Entry 3VR2 (X-ray diffraction, 2.80 A resolution); this record covers chains B and F of the 6 polymer chains in the assembly.

Chain B:
Molecule: V-type sodium ATPase catalytic subunit A
Source organism: Enterococcus hirae
Notes: EC 3.6.3.15
UniProtKB: Q08636 (NTPA_ENTHR); numbering as in UniProt (aligned over 1-593)
Chain sequence (600 residues; row label = number of the first residue in the row; numbers below 1 keep their minus sign (Gly-6 is residue -6)):
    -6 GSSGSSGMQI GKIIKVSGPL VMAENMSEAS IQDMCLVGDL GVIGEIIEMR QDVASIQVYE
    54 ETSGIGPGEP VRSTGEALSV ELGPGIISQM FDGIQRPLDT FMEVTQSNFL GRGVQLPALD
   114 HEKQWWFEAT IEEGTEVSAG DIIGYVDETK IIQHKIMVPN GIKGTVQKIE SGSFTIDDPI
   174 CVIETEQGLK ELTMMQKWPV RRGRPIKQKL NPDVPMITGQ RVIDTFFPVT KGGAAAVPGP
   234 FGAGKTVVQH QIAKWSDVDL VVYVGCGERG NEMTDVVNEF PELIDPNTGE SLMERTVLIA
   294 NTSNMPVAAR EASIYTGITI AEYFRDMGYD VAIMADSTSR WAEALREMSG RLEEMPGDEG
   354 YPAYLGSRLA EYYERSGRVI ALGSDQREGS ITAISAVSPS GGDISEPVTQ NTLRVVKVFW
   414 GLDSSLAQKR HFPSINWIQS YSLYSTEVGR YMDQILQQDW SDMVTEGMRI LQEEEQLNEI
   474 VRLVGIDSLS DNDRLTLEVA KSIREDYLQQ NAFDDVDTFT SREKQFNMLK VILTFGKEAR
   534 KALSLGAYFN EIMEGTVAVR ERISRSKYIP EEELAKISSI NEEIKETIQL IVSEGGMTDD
Not modelled in the structure: -6 to 0, 587-593
Construct notes: expression tag (-6 to 0)
Modified positions: Mse1, Mse15, Mse19, Mse27, Mse42, Mse83, Mse95, Mse150, Mse187, Mse188, Mse209, Mse266, Mse286, Mse298, Mse320, Mse327, Mse341, Mse348, Mse445, Mse456, Mse461, Mse521, Mse546 (selenomethionine; parent Met); Mse590 (selenomethionine)
UniProt features mapped onto this chain:
  - binding site (ATP): Gly232 to Thr239
Reported in the primary citation:
  - catalytic residues: Glu261 (citing earlier work)

Chain F:
Molecule: V-type sodium ATPase subunit B
Source organism: Enterococcus hirae
Notes: EC 3.6.3.15
UniProtKB: Q08637 (NTPB_ENTHR); numbering as in UniProt (aligned over 1-458)
Chain sequence (465 residues; numbered -6 to 458; the number before each row is that of its first residue; numbers below 1 keep their minus sign (Gly-6 is residue -6)):
    -6 GSSGSSGMIK EYRTIKEVVG PLMAVEKVSG VKYEELIEVR MQNGEIRRGQ VLEVQEDKAM
    54 VQIFEGTSGI NLKNSSVRFL GHPLQLGVSE DMIGRVFDGL GRPKDNGPEI LPEKYLDING
   114 EVINPIARDY PDEFIQTGIS AIDHLNTLVR GQKLPVFSGS GLPHKELAAQ IARQATVLDS
   174 SDDFAVVFAA IGITFEEAEF FMEDFRQTGA IDRSVMFMNL ANDPAIERIA TPRMALTAAE
   234 YLAYEKGMHV LVIMTDMTNY AEALREISAA RREVPGRRGY PGYLYTNLAT LFERAGRIRG
   294 LKGSVTQIPI LTMPEDDKTH PIPDLTGYIT EGQIILTREL YKSGIQPPID VLPSLSRLKD
   354 KGTGAGKTRE DHAATMNQLF AAYAQGKQAK ELAVVLGESA LSDIDKIYAK FAERFENEYV
   414 NQGFYTNRTI TETLDLGWEL LAMLPRTELK RIKDDLLDKY LPEGK
Not modelled in the structure: -6 to 3, 455-458
Construct notes: expression tag (-6 to 0)
Modified positions: Mse1 (selenomethionine); Mse16, Mse34, Mse53, Mse85, Mse195, Mse209, Mse211, Mse227, Mse241, Mse247, Mse250, Mse306, Mse369, Mse436 (selenomethionine; parent Met)

Chain B / chain F interface:
Contacting residue pairs - 53 pairs, chain B then chain F:
  Ser20(B) - Asn64(F)  hydrogen bond (backbone-side chain)
  Ser20(B) - Lys66(F)  hydrogen bond
  Glu21(B) - Asn64(F)
  Glu21(B) - Lys66(F)  salt bridge
  Ala22(B) - Asn64(F)  hydrogen bond (backbone-side chain)
  Ser23(B) - Gly62(F)  hydrogen bond (side chain-backbone)
  Ser23(B) - Ile63(F)
  Ser23(B) - Asn64(F)
  Ile24(B) - Val11(F)  hydrophobic
  Ile24(B) - Thr60(F)
  Ile24(B) - Ser61(F)
  Ile24(B) - Gly62(F)  hydrogen bond (backbone-backbone)
  Ile24(B) - Ile63(F)  hydrogen bond (backbone-backbone)
  Gln25(B) - Ser61(F)
  Ile40(B) - Gly13(F)
  Glu41(B) - Val11(F)
  Glu41(B) - Val12(F)
  Mse42(B) - Glu10(F)
  Mse42(B) - Val11(F)  hydrogen bond (backbone-backbone)
  Mse42(B) - Leu65(F)  hydrophobic
  Arg43(B) - Lys9(F)
  Arg43(B) - Glu10(F)  salt bridge
  Arg43(B) - Val12(F)
  Gln44(B) - Lys9(F)  hydrogen bond (backbone-backbone)
  Lys202(B) - Phe188(F)
  Leu203(B) - Phe188(F)
  Asn204(B) - Phe188(F)
  Asn204(B) - Glu192(F)
  Pro205(B) - Glu189(F)
  Glu346(B) - Arg265(F)  hydrogen bond (backbone-side chain)
  Mse348(B) - Ala262(F)
  Mse348(B) - Arg265(F)
  Mse348(B) - Glu266(F)
  Mse348(B) - Pro268(F)
  Asp351(B) - Arg258(F)  salt bridge
  Ala356(B) - Arg258(F)
  Ala356(B) - Glu259(F)
  Ala356(B) - Ala262(F)  hydrophobic
  Tyr357(B) - Glu259(F)
  Ser360(B) - Arg221(F)  hydrogen bond
  Ser360(B) - Glu259(F)  hydrogen bond
  Ala363(B) - Ala214(F)  hydrophobic
  Glu367(B) - Thr187(F)
  Glu367(B) - Phe188(F)  hydrogen bond (side chain-backbone)
  Glu367(B) - Asn215(F)
  Arg407(B) - Ser153(F)
  Arg407(B) - Asp249(F)  salt bridge
  Arg407(B) - Thr251(F)
  Arg407(B) - Asn252(F)  hydrogen bond
  Arg407(B) - Thr305(F)
  Val408(B) - Thr187(F)
  Lys410(B) - Glu189(F)  salt bridge
  Tyr437(B) - Glu189(F)  hydrogen bond
Also at the interface, not in a pair above, chain B (30 interface residues in all): Glu347, Glu364, Asn404
Also at the interface, not in a pair above, chain F (33 interface residues in all): Gln35, Glu255, Arg271

Summary:
30 residues of chain B and 33 residues of chain F are in contact; the contacts include 14 hydrogen bonds and 5
salt bridges. Among the polar pairs are Glu21(B)-Lys66(F), Arg43(B)-Glu10(F) and Asp351(B)-Arg258(F). UniProt
lists 8 ATP-binding residues on chain B. From the paper: the catalytic residue Glu261(B).
Here chain B is V-type sodium ATPase catalytic subunit A and chain F is V-type sodium ATPase subunit B, both
from Enterococcus hirae. Entry 3VR2 (Crystal structure of nucleotide-free A3B3 complex from Enterococcus hirae
V-ATPase [eA3B3]) was determined by X-ray diffraction (same publication as 3VR3, 3VR4 and 3VR5).
